Entry 8GSR (X-ray diffraction, 1.73 A resolution); this record covers chains A and B.

== Chain A (and B) ==
Name: L-2,4-diketo-3-deoxyrhamnonate hydrolase
Source organism: Sphingomonas sp. SKA58
Notes: chain B of this document is another copy of the same molecule, construct and numbering; everything in this record applies to it too
Chain sequence (296 residues; row label = number of the first residue in the row; numbers below 1 keep their minus sign (Mse-10 is residue -10)):
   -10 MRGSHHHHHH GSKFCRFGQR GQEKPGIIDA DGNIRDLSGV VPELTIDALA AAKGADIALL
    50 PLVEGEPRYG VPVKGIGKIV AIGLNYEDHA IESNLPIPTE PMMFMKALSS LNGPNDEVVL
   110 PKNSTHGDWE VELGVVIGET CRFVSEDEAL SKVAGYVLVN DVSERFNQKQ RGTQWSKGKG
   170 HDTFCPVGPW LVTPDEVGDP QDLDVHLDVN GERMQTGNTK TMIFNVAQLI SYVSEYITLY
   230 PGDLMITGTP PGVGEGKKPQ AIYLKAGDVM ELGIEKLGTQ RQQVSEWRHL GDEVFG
Disordered / not traced: -10 to -5 (chain B: -10 to 0)
Modified positions: Mse-10, Mse91, Mse92, Mse94, Mse203, Mse211, Mse234, Mse259 (selenomethionine)
Bound ions: Mg2+: Glu119, Glu121, Asp150

== Interface between chain A and chain B ==
Pairs across the interface (71):
  Lys67(A) - Ser98(B)  hydrogen bond
  Glu89(A) - Arg160(B)  salt bridge
  Pro90(A) - Lys166(B)  hydrogen bond (backbone-side chain)
  Mse91(A) - Thr162(B)
  Mse92(A) - Gln163(B)
  Mse92(A) - Lys166(B)
  Mse94(A) - Mse94(B)  hydrophobic
  Mse94(A) - Ala96(B)  hydrophobic
  Ala96(A) - Ile226(B)  hydrophobic
  Ser98(A) - Lys67(B)  hydrogen bond
  Ser98(A) - Ile226(B)
  Ser98(A) - Thr227(B)
  Ser98(A) - Tyr229(B)
  Lys111(A) - Phe132(B)
  Arg131(A) - Asp171(B)  salt bridge
  Arg131(A) - His278(B)  hydrogen bond (backbone-side chain)
  Arg131(A) - Leu279(B)
  Arg131(A) - Gly280(B)  hydrogen bond (side chain-backbone)
  Arg131(A) - Asp281(B)
  Arg131(A) - Glu282(B)  hydrogen bond (side chain-backbone)
  Arg131(A) - Phe284(B)
  Phe132(A) - Lys111(B)
  Phe132(A) - Trp276(B)
  Phe132(A) - His278(B)
  Asn156(A) - Tyr225(B)
  Arg160(A) - Glu89(B)  salt bridge
  Arg160(A) - Tyr225(B)  hydrogen bond
  Thr162(A) - Mse91(B)
  Thr162(A) - Gln163(B)  hydrogen bond (backbone-side chain)
  Gln163(A) - Mse91(B)
  Gln163(A) - Mse92(B)
  Gln163(A) - Thr162(B)  hydrogen bond (side chain-backbone)
  Gln163(A) - Gln163(B)
  Gln163(A) - Trp164(B)  hydrogen bond (side chain-backbone)
  Trp164(A) - Gln163(B)  hydrogen bond (backbone-side chain)
  Ser165(A) - Mse92(B)
  Ser165(A) - Mse94(B)
  Lys166(A) - Pro90(B)  hydrogen bond (side chain-backbone)
  Lys166(A) - Mse92(B)
  Lys166(A) - Tyr221(B)  hydrogen bond
  Lys166(A) - Tyr225(B)
  Gly169(A) - Tyr225(B)
  Gly169(A) - Ile226(B)
  His170(A) - Tyr225(B)  hydrogen bond (side chain-backbone)
  Asp171(A) - Arg131(B)  salt bridge
  Asp171(A) - Thr227(B)  hydrogen bond
  Tyr221(A) - Lys166(B)  hydrogen bond
  Tyr225(A) - Asn156(B)
  Tyr225(A) - Arg160(B)  hydrogen bond
  Tyr225(A) - Lys166(B)
  Tyr225(A) - Gly169(B)
  Tyr225(A) - His170(B)  hydrogen bond (backbone-backbone)
  Ile226(A) - Ala96(B)  hydrophobic
  Ile226(A) - Ser98(B)
  Ile226(A) - Gly169(B)
  Thr227(A) - Ser98(B)
  Thr227(A) - Asp171(B)  hydrogen bond
  Tyr229(A) - Ser98(B)
  Tyr229(A) - Glu282(B)  hydrogen bond (side chain-backbone)
  Tyr229(A) - Val283(B)
  Tyr229(A) - Phe284(B)  hydrogen bond (side chain-backbone)
  Trp276(A) - Phe132(B)
  His278(A) - Arg131(B)  hydrogen bond (side chain-backbone)
  Leu279(A) - Arg131(B)
  Gly280(A) - Arg131(B)  hydrogen bond (backbone-side chain)
  Asp281(A) - Arg131(B)
  Glu282(A) - Arg131(B)  hydrogen bond (backbone-side chain)
  Glu282(A) - Tyr229(B)  hydrogen bond (backbone-side chain)
  Val283(A) - Tyr229(B)
  Phe284(A) - Arg131(B)
  Phe284(A) - Tyr229(B)
Also at the interface, not in a pair above, chain A (38 interface residues in all): Gly66, Phe93, Leu97, Glu224
Also at the interface, not in a pair above, chain B (39 interface residues in all): Gly66, Phe93, Leu97, Thr129, Ser165, Glu224

== Overview ==
38 residues of chain A and 39 residues of chain B are in contact; the contacts include 25 hydrogen bonds and 4
salt bridges. Polar contacts include Glu89(A)-Arg160(B), Arg131(A)-Asp171(B) and Lys67(A)-Ser98(B). The Mg2+
site is built by Glu119(A), Glu121(A) and Asp150(A).
Both chains are L-2,4-diketo-3-deoxyrhamnonate hydrolase (Sphingomonas sp. SKA58). Entry 8GSR (Crystal
structure of L-2,4-diketo-3-deoxyrhamnonate hydrolase from Sphingomonas sp. (apo-form)) was determined by
X-ray diffraction.
